Entry 7U7A (X-ray diffraction, 1.58 A resolution); this record covers chains A and T of the 3 polymer chains in the assembly.

# Chain A
Name: DNA polymerase eta
Organism: Homo sapiens
Notes: EC 2.7.7.7
UniProt: Q9Y253 (POLH_HUMAN); numbering as in UniProt (aligned over 1-432)
Sequence (435 residues; row label = number of the first residue in the row; numbers below 1 keep their minus sign (Gly-2 is residue -2)):
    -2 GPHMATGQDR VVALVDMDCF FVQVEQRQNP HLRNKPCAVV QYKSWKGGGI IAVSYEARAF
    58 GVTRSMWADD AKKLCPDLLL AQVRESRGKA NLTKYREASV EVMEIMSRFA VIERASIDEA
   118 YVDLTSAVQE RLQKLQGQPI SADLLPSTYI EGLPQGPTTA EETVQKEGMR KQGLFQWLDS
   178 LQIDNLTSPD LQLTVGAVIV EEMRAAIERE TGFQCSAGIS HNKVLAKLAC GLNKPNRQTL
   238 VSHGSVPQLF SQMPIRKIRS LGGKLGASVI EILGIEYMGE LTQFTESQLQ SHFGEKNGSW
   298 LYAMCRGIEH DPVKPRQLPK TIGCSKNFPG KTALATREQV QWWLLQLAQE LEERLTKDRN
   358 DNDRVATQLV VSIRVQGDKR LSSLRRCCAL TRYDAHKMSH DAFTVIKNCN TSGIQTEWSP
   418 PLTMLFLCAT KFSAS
Unresolved in the structure: 155-159
Construct notes: expression tag (-2 to 0)
Curated features (UniProtKB/Swiss-Prot):
  - binding site (Mg(2+)): Asp13, Met14, Asp115, Glu116
  - binding site (Mn(2+)): Asp13, Met14, Asp115, Glu116
  - binding site (a 2'-deoxyribonucleoside 5'-triphosphate): Arg61
  - natural variant: Val37 (deletion: In XPV), Leu75 (deletion: In XPV), Arg93 (R93P: In XPV), Arg111 (R111H: In XPV), Thr122 (T122P: In XPV), Gly153 (G153D: In a breast cancer sample), Thr191 (T191P: In XPV), Gly263 (G263V: In XPV), Val266 (V266D: In XPV), Gly295 (G295R: In XPV), Arg361 (R361S: In XPV)
  - mutagenesis: Tyr52 (Y52A/F: Reduces DNA polymerase activity; Y52E: Reduces DNA polymerase activity. Increases fidelity of replication and reduces translesion bypass), Arg61 (R61A: Reduces enzymatic activity by two-thirds), Ser62 (S62G: Increased DNA polymerase activity and translesion bypass compared to wild-type), Ala68 (A68S/V: Severe reduction in thymine dimer translesion bypass), Asn324 to Pro326 (Reduces binding to chromatin and to monoubiquitinated PCNA. Abolishes binding to monoubiquitinated PCNA; when associated with 705-E--H-713 Del)
Ion coordination: Mg2+ site 1: Asp13, Asp115, Glu116 (together with 2'-deoxyguanosine-5'-triphosphate) (shared with 2 residues of chain P); Mg2+ site 2: Asp13, Met14, Asp115 (together with diphosphate) (shared with 1 residue of chain P)
Residues lining bound ligands: 2'-deoxyguanosine-5'-triphosphate / diphosphate: Asp13, Met14, Asp15, Cys16, Phe17, Phe18, Gln38, Ile48, Ala49, Tyr52, Arg55, Arg61, Leu89, Ile114, Asp115, Glu116, Lys231

# Chain T
Molecule: 12-nt DNA strand
Sequence (12 nucleotides; each row starts with the number of its first residue):
     1 CATTATGACG CT
Residues lining bound ligands: 2'-deoxyguanosine-5'-triphosphate / diphosphate: DT3, DT4, DA5

# Chain A / chain T interface
Contacting residue pairs (44):
  Gln38(A) with DT4(T), hydrogen bond to the base; DA5(T), sugar contact
  Tyr39(A) with DT4(T), phosphate contact; DA5(T), hydrogen bond to the phosphate
  Trp42(A) with DA2(T), stacking on the base
  Gly46(A) with DT3(T), base contact
  Arg61(A) with DT4(T), hydrogen bond to the base
  Ser62(A) with DT3(T), hydrogen bond to the base
  Trp64(A) with DA2(T), phosphate contact; DT3(T), sugar contact
  Lys86(A) with DT6(T), salt bridge to the phosphate
  Ala87(A) with DA5(T), sugar contact
  Leu89(A) with DA5(T), phosphate contact; DT6(T), phosphate contact
  Arg93(A) with DT6(T), salt bridge to the phosphate; DG7(T), salt bridge to the phosphate
  Lys293(A) with DG10(T), sugar contact
  Lys311(A) with DC9(T), phosphate contact
  Arg313(A) with DA8(T), salt bridge to the phosphate
  Pro316(A) with DA8(T), phosphate contact
  Lys317(A) with DA8(T), hydrogen bond to the phosphate; DC9(T), salt bridge to the phosphate
  Thr318(A) with DG7(T), sugar contact; DA8(T), hydrogen bond to the phosphate
  Ile319(A) with DG7(T), phosphate contact
  Gly320(A) with DT6(T), sugar contact; DG7(T), hydrogen bond to the phosphate
  Cys321(A) with DT6(T), phosphate contact
  Ser322(A) with DA5(T), sugar contact; DT6(T), hydrogen bond to the phosphate
  Lys323(A) with DA5(T), salt bridge to the phosphate
  Asn324(A) with DT4(T), hydrogen bond to the phosphate; DA5(T), hydrogen bond to the phosphate
  Pro326(A) with DC1(T), phosphate contact; DA2(T), sugar contact; DT4(T), phosphate contact
  Gly327(A) with DC1(T), hydrogen bond to the phosphate; DA2(T), phosphate contact
  Lys328(A) with DA2(T), base contact
  Thr329(A) with DA2(T), base contact
  Arg351(A) with DT6(T), salt bridge to the phosphate; DG7(T), salt bridge to the phosphate
  Leu378(A) with DT6(T), base contact
  Met421(A) with DT6(T), base contact
Also at the interface, not in a pair above, chain A (35 interface residues in all): Ile47, Ile48, Glu110, Arg111, Glu347
Also at the interface, not in a pair above, chain T (11 interface residues in all): DC11

# Overview
The interface between chain A and chain T involves 35 residues on one side and 11 on the other; the contacts
include 11 hydrogen bonds, 8 salt bridges and 1 aromatic stacking contact. Polar pairs include
Gln38(A)-DT4(T), Arg61(A)-DT4(T) and Ser62(A)-DT3(T).
Here chain A is DNA polymerase eta (Homo sapiens) and chain T is a 12-nt DNA strand. Entry 7U7A (Human DNA
polymerase eta-DNA ternary mismatch complex:reaction with 1.0 mM Mg2+ for 200s) was determined by X-ray
diffraction (same publication as 7U72, 7U73, 7U74, 7U75, 7U76, 7U77 and 26 further entries).
